Entry 9DI4 (X-ray diffraction, 2.70 A resolution); this record covers chains B and C of the 3 polymer chains in the assembly.

# Chain B
Molecule: RecQ-mediated genome instability protein 2
From: Homo sapiens
Reference sequence: Q96E14 (RMI2_HUMAN); residue numbers follow UniProt; this construct covers 1-147
Chain sequence (147 residues; row label = number of the first residue in the row):
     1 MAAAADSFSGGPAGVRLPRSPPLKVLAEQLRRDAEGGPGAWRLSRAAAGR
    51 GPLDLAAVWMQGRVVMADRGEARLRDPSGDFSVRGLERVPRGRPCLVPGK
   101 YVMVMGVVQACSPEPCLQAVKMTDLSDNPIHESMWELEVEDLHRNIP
Unresolved in the structure: 1-9
Swiss-Prot annotation at these positions:
  - DNA-binding region: S44 to E114 (OB)
  - modified residue: A2 (N-acetylalanine), S7 (Phosphoserine)
  - mutagenesis: K24 (K24A: Abolishes interaction with RMI1, TOP3A and BLM), W59 (W59A: According to PubMed:18923083, abolishes interaction with RMI1, TOP3A and BLM. According to PubMed:18923082, does not affect interaction with RMI1 and TOP3A), K100 (K100A: Does not affect interaction with RMI1, TOP3A and BLM), K121 (K121A: According to PubMed:18923083, does not affect interaction with RMI1, TOP3A and BLM. According to PubMed:18923082, affects interaction with BLM and the BMI complex), W135 (W135A: Abolishes interaction with RMI1, TOP3A and BLM)
Bound ions: Zn2+: E28, E114

# Chain C
Molecule: L4 cyclic peptide
Chain sequence (15 residues; numbered 0 to 14; the number before each row is that of its first residue; numbering starts at 0):
     0 XYSILFDKYYSIPCX
Modified positions: ACE (acetyl group) at position 0; NH2 (amino group) at position 14
Covalently attached groups: covalent link ACE_0-C13

# Chain B / chain C interface
Residue-residue contacts - 22 pairs, chain B then chain C:
  A13(B) with Y8(C)
  G14(B) with S2(C), hydrogen bond (backbone-side chain); Y8(C)
  V15(B) with S2(C)
  R16(B) with ACE_0(C), hydrogen bond (side chain-backbone); Y1(C); S2(C), hydrogen bond (backbone-backbone)
  L17(B) with Y1(C); I3(C), hydrophobic
  P18(B) with Y1(C), hydrophobic
  R88(B) with Y9(C); S10(C), hydrogen bond (side chain-backbone); P12(C)
  V89(B) with Y9(C)
  P90(B) with I3(C), hydrophobic; F5(C), hydrophobic; Y9(C), hydrophobic
  V107(B) with Y1(C), hydrophobic
  Q118(B) with P12(C)
  A119(B) with I11(C)
  V120(B) with I3(C)
  K121(B) with F5(C)
Interface residues without a listed pair, chain B (15 interface residues in all): R91
Interface residues without a listed pair, chain C (12 interface residues in all): L4, C13

# In short
15 residues of chain B face 12 of chain C across their interface; the contacts include 4 hydrogen bonds. Polar
pairs include G14(B)-S2(C), R16(B)-ACE_0(C) and R88(B)-S10(C). E28(B) and E114(B) coordinate Zn2+. UniProt
lists a DNA-binding region and 5 mutagenesis sites on chain B.
Here chain B is RecQ-mediated genome instability protein 2 (Homo sapiens) and chain C is L4 cyclic peptide.
Entry 9DI4 (RMI1-RMI2 bound to cyclic peptide L4) was determined by X-ray diffraction (same publication as
9DHK).
